Entry 4ADV (electron microscopy, 13.50 A resolution (very low resolution: no residue pairs are listed; an interface is given only as per-side residue counts)); this record covers chains A and N of the 22 polymer chains in the assembly.

== Chain A ==
Molecule: 16S ribosomal RNA
Organism: Escherichia coli
Sequence (1542 nucleotides; numbered 1 to 1542; the number before each row is that of its first residue):
     1 AAAUUGAAGAGUUUGAUCAUGGCUCAGAUUGAACGCUGGCGGCAGGCCUA
    51 ACACAUGCAAGUCGAACGGUAACAGGAAGAAGCUUGCUUCUUUGCUGACG
   101 AGUGGCGGACGGGUGAGUAAUGUCUGGGAAACUGCCUGAUGGAGGGGGAU
   151 AACUACUGGAAACGGUAGCUAAUACCGCAUAACGUCGCAAGACCAAAGAG
   201 GGGGACCUUCGGGCCUCUUGCCAUCGGAUGUGCCCAGAUGGGAUUAGCUA
   251 GUAGGUGGGGUAACGGCUCACCUAGGCGACGAUCCCUAGCUGGUCUGAGA
   301 GGAUGACCAGCCACACUGGAACUGAGACACGGUCCAGACUCCUACGGGAG
   351 GCAGCAGUGGGGAAUAUUGCACAAUGGGCGCAAGCCUGAUGCAGCCAUGC
   401 CGCGUGUAUGAAGAAGGCCUUCGGGUUGUAAAGUACUUUCAGCGGGGAGG
   451 AAGGGAGUAAAGUUAAUACCUUUGCUCAUUGACGUUACCCGCAGAAGAAG
   501 CACCGGCUAACUCCGUGCCAGCAGCCGCGGUAAUACGGAGGGUGCAAGCG
   551 UUAAUCGGAAUUACUGGGCGUAAAGCGCACGCAGGCGGUUUGUUAAGUCA
   601 GAUGUGAAAUCCCCGGGCUCAACCUGGGAACUGCAUCUGAUACUGGCAAG
   651 CUUGAGUCUCGUAGAGGGGGGUAGAAUUCCAGGUGUAGCGGUGAAAUGCG
   701 UAGAGAUCUGGAGGAAUACCGGUGGCGAAGGCGGCCCCCUGGACGAAGAC
   751 UGACGCUCAGGUGCGAAAGCGUGGGGAGCAAACAGGAUUAGAUACCCUGG
   801 UAGUCCACGCCGUAAACGAUGUCGACUUGGAGGUUGUGCCCUUGAGGCGU
   851 GGCUUCCGGAGCUAACGCGUUAAGUCGACCGCCUGGGGAGUACGGCCGCA
   901 AGGUUAAAACUCAAAUGAAUUGACGGGGGCCCGCACAAGCGGUGGAGCAU
   951 GUGGUUUAAUUCGAUGCAACGCGAAGAACCUUACCUGGUCUUGACAUCCA
  1001 CGGAAGUUUUCAGAGAUGAGAAUGUGCCUUCGGGAACCGUGAGACAGGUG
  1051 CUGCAUGGCUGUCGUCAGCUCGUGUUGUGAAAUGUUGGGUUAAGUCCCGC
  1101 AACGAGCGCAACCCUUAUCCUUUGUUGCCAGCGGUCCGGCCGGGAACUCA
  1151 AAGGAGACUGCCAGUGAUAAACUGGAGGAAGGUGGGGAUGACGUCAAGUC
  1201 AUCAUGGCCCUUACGACCAGGGCUACACACGUGCUACAAUGGCGCAUACA
  1251 AAGAGAAGCGACCUCGCGAGAGCAAGCGGACCUCAUAAAGUGCGUCGUAG
  1301 UCCGGAUUGGAGUCUGCAACUCGACUCCAUGAAGUCGGAAUCGCUAGUAA
  1351 UCGUGGAUCAGAAUGCCACGGUGAAUACGUUCCCGGGCCUUGUACACACC
  1401 GCCCGUCACACCAUGGGAGUGGGUUGCAAAAGAAGUAGGUAGCUUAACCU
  1451 UCGGGAGGGCGCUUACCACUUUGUGAUUCAUGACUGGGGUGAAGUCGUAA
  1501 CAAGGUAACCGUAGGGGAACCUGCGGUUGGAUCACCUCCUUA
Disordered / not traced: 1-4, 1386-1505, 1535-1542

== Chain N ==
Protein: 30S ribosomal protein S14
Organism: Escherichia coli
UniProtKB: P02370 (RS14_ECOLI); residues 1-100 here = UniProt positions 1-100
Chain sequence (100 residues; row label = number of the first residue in the row):
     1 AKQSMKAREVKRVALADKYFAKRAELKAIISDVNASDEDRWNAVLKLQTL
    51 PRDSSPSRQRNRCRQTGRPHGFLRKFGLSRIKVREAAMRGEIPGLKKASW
Disordered / not traced: 36-39

== How chain A and chain N interact ==
At this resolution (14 A) residue pairs are not listed: 42 residues of chain A and 39 of chain N lie at the interface.

== Summary ==
Chain A and chain N form an interface of 42 and 39 residues respectively.
Here chain A is 16S ribosomal RNA and chain N is 30S ribosomal protein S14, both from Escherichia coli. Entry
4ADV (Structure of the E. coli methyltransferase KsgA bound to the E. coli 30S ribosomal subunit) was
determined by electron microscopy.
